PDB entry 7FGL | X-ray diffraction, 2.10 A resolution | chains H and L of the 3 polymer chains in the assembly

[Chain H]
Protein: Fab Heavy Chain
Organism: Mus musculus
Notes: antibody fragment or engineered binder
Chain sequence (219 residues; numbered 1 to 219; the number before each row is that of its first residue):
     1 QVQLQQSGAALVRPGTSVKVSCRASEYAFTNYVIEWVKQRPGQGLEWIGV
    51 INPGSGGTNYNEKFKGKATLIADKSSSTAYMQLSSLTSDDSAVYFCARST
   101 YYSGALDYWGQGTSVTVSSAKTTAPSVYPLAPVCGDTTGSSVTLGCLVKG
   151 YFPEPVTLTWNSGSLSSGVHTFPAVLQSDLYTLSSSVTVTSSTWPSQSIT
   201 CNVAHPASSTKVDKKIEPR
Disulfide bonds: Cys22-Cys96, Cys146-Cys201

[Chain L]
Protein: Fab Light Chain
Organism: Mus musculus
Notes: antibody fragment or engineered binder
Chain sequence (219 residues; each row starts with the number of its first residue):
     1 QLVLTQSSSASFSLGASAKLTCTLSSQHSTYTIEWYQQQPLKPPKYVMEL
    51 KKDGSHSTGDGIPDRFSGSSSGADRYLSISNIQPEDEAIYICGVGDTIKE
   101 QFVYVFGGGTKVTVLGQPKSTPTLTVFPPSSEELKENKATLVCLISNFSP
   151 SGVTVAWKANGTPITQGVDTSNPTKEGNKFMASSFLHLTSDQWRSHNSFT
   201 CQVTHEGDTVEKSLSPAEC
Disulfide bonds: Cys22-Cys92, Cys143-Cys201

[Chain H / chain L interface]
Contacting residue pairs (75; chain H residue first):
  Gln39(H) - Gln38(L)  hydrogen bond
  Leu45(H) - Gln38(L)
  Leu45(H) - Pro44(L)  hydrophobic
  Leu45(H) - Ile91(L)  hydrophobic
  Leu45(H) - Phe106(L)
  Trp47(H) - Phe102(L)
  Trp47(H) - Val103(L)  hydrophobic
  Trp47(H) - Tyr104(L)
  Trp47(H) - Phe106(L)  hydrophobic
  Asn59(H) - Glu100(L)
  Asn59(H) - Gln101(L)
  Asn59(H) - Phe102(L)  hydrogen bond (side chain-backbone)
  Glu62(H) - Gln101(L)
  Lys65(H) - Gln101(L)  hydrogen bond
  Phe95(H) - Gln38(L)
  Phe95(H) - Pro43(L)  hydrophobic
  Phe95(H) - Pro44(L)
  Gly104(H) - Glu34(L)
  Gly104(H) - Tyr36(L)
  Gly104(H) - Tyr104(L)
  Ala105(H) - Glu34(L)
  Ala105(H) - Tyr36(L)
  Ala105(H) - Tyr46(L)  hydrophobic
  Leu106(H) - Tyr36(L)  hydrogen bond (backbone-side chain)
  Leu106(H) - Tyr46(L)
  Asp107(H) - Tyr46(L)
  Tyr108(H) - Asp60(L)  hydrogen bond
  Trp109(H) - Tyr36(L)
  Trp109(H) - Pro44(L)
  Gly110(H) - Pro43(L)
  Gln111(H) - Pro43(L)
  Tyr128(H) - Ser130(L)
  Tyr128(H) - Glu132(L)
  Tyr128(H) - Glu133(L)
  Tyr128(H) - Glu136(L)  hydrogen bond
  Pro129(H) - Ser130(L)
  Pro129(H) - Glu132(L)
  Leu130(H) - Phe127(L)  hydrophobic
  Ala131(H) - Pro128(L)
  Val133(H) - Ser215(L)
  Cys134(H) - Cys219(L)  disulfide
  Gly135(H) - Cys219(L)  hydrogen bond (backbone-side chain)
  Asp136(H) - Lys212(L)  salt bridge
  Thr143(H) - Thr125(L)
  Thr143(H) - Phe127(L)
  Leu144(H) - Phe127(L)
  Gly145(H) - Phe127(L)
  Leu147(H) - Thr140(L)
  Leu147(H) - Phe185(L)  hydrophobic
  Lys149(H) - Glu133(L)  salt bridge
  Lys149(H) - Lys138(L)
  Lys149(H) - Thr140(L)
  His170(H) - Glu176(L)  salt bridge
  Thr171(H) - Met181(L)
  Phe172(H) - Leu144(L)  hydrophobic
  Phe172(H) - Ile145(L)
  Phe172(H) - Met181(L)  hydrophobic
  Phe172(H) - Ala182(L)
  Pro173(H) - Thr174(L)
  Pro173(H) - Met181(L)
  Pro173(H) - Ser183(L)
  Val175(H) - Asp169(L)
  Val175(H) - Thr170(L)
  Val175(H) - Ser171(L)
  Val175(H) - Ser183(L)
  Val175(H) - Phe185(L)  hydrophobic
  Gln177(H) - Asp169(L)
  Thr182(H) - Phe185(L)
  Ser184(H) - Val142(L)
  Ser184(H) - Leu144(L)
  Ser186(H) - Leu144(L)
  Lys214(H) - Glu132(L)  salt bridge
  Arg219(H) - Pro128(L)
  Arg219(H) - Pro129(L)  hydrogen bond (side chain-backbone)
  Arg219(H) - Ser130(L)
Also at the interface, not in a pair above, chain H (50 interface residues in all): Glu35, Val37, Gly44, Glu46, Val50, Tyr60, Ser103, Val127, Pro132, Val169, Leu183
Also at the interface, not in a pair above, chain L (47 interface residues in all): Glu49, Gly108, Val126, Ser131, Leu134, Ser146, Leu214, Glu218
Inter-chain disulfides: Cys134(H)-Cys219(L)

[In short]
Chain H and chain L form an interface of 50 and 47 residues respectively, with 1 disulfide bond, 8 hydrogen
bonds and 4 salt bridges. Among the polar pairs are Asp136(H)-Lys212(L), Lys149(H)-Glu133(L) and
His170(H)-Glu176(L).
Chain H is Fab Heavy Chain and chain L is Fab Light Chain, both from Mus musculus; the structure, The complex
structure of PHF core domain peptide of tau, VQIVYK, and antibody's Fab domain, was determined by X-ray
diffraction.
